PDB entry 8T6N | X-ray diffraction, 3.63 A resolution | chains D and I of the 8 polymer chains in the assembly

Chain D:
Molecule: T33-27.1 : B
From: synthetic construct
Chain sequence (184 residues; numbered 1 to 184; the number before each row is that of its first residue):
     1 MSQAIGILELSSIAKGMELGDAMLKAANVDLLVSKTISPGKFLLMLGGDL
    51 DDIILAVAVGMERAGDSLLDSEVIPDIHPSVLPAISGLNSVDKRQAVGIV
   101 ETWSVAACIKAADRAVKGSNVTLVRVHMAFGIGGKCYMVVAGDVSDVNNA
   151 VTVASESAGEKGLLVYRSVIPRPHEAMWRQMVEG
Disordered / not traced: 1-2, 184

Chain I:
Molecule: T33-27.1 : A
From: synthetic construct
Chain sequence (160 residues; row label = number of the first residue in the row):
     1 MTMADETIILNVLGQYTRAHDRRDPDAMAALFAPDASIVVLDAVGGASKP
    51 ISVLHGRDAIRVAVRQMMAPHGYRAWSQNVVNAPVIHIHGDTARLDAQFM
   101 VFSILAAEVPDGGWPTGTFGAQGRIVPIEAGTYTLFLRTVPDGWVIAHMV
   151 IKHRLPMAFG
Disordered / not traced: 1-2, 160

How chain D and chain I interact:
Residue-residue contacts (27; chain D residue first):
  I54(D) with V39(I), hydrophobic; V53(I), hydrophobic; H55(I)
  L55(D) with P50(I), hydrophobic
  A58(D) with V39(I), hydrophobic; H148(I); V150(I), hydrophobic
  M61(D) with R94(I), hydrogen bond (backbone-side chain); T134(I); F136(I), hydrophobic; H148(I)
  E62(D) with R94(I), hydrogen bond (backbone-side chain); T132(I); T134(I), hydrogen bond; V150(I); K152(I)
  G65(D) with R94(I), hydrogen bond (backbone-side chain)
  D66(D) with H87(I); H89(I), hydrogen bond (backbone-side chain)
  L68(D) with H89(I); F136(I), hydrophobic
  L69(D) with H89(I); T92(I), hydrogen bond (backbone-side chain)
  D70(D) with F136(I); R138(I), salt bridge
  S71(D) with F136(I); R138(I), hydrogen bond (backbone-side chain)
Other interface residues (no listed pair), chain D (17 interface residues in all): A26, D51, V57, V59, E72, P75
Other interface residues (no listed pair), chain I (19 interface residues in all): S37, S48, D96, L135

In short:
17 residues of chain D face 19 of chain I across their interface; the contacts include 7 hydrogen bonds and 1
salt bridge. Among the polar pairs are D70(D)-R138(I), M61(D)-R94(I) and E62(D)-R94(I).
Here chain D is T33-27.1 : B and chain I is T33-27.1 : A, both from synthetic construct. Entry 8T6N (Crystal
structure of T33-27.1: Deep-learning sequence design of co-assembling tetrahedron protein nanoparticles) was
determined by X-ray diffraction together with 8T6C and 8T6E from the same study.
